Entry 9GCK (electron microscopy, 3.70 A resolution); this record covers chains A and B of the 6 polymer chains in the assembly.

== Chain A ==
Molecule: Transcription factor tau 138 kDa subunit
From: Saccharomyces cerevisiae
UniProtKB: P34111 (TFC3_YEAST); residues 1-1160 here = UniProt positions 1-1160
Sequence (1201 residues; each row starts with the number of its first residue):
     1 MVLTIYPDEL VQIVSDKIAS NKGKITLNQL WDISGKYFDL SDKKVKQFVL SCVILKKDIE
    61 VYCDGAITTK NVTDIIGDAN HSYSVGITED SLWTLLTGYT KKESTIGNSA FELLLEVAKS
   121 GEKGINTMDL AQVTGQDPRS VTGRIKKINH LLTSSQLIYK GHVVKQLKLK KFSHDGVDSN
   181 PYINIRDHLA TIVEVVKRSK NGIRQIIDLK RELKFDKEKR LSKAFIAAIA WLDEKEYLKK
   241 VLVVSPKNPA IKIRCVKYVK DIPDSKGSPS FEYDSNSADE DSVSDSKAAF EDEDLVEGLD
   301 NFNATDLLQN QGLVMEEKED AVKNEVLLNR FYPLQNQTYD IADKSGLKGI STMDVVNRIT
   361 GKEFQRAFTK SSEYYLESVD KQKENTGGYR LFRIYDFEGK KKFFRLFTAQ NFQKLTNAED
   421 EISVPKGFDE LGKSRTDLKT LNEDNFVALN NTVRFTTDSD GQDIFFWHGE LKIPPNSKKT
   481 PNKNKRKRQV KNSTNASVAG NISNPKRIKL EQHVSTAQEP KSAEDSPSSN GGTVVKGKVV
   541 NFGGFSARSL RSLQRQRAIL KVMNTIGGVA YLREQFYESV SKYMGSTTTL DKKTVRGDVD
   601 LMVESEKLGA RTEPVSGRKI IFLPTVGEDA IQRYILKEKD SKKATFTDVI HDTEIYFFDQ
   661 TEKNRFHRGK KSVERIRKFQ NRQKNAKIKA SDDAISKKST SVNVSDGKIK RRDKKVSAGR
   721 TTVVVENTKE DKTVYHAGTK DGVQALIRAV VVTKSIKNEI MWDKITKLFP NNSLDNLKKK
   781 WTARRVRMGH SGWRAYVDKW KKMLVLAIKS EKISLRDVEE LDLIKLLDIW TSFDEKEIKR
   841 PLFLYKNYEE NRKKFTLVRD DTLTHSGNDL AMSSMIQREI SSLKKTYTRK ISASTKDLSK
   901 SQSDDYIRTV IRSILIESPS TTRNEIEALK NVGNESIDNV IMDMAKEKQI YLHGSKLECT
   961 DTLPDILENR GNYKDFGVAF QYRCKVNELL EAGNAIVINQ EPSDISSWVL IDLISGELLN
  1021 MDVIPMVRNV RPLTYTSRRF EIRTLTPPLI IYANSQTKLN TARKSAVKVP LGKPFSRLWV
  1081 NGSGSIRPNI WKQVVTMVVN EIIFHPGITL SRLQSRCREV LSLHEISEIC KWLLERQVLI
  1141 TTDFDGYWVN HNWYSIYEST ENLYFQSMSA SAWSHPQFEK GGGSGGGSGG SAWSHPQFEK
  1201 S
Disordered / not traced: 1-731, 1161-1201
Sequence notes: expression tag (1161-1201)
Swiss-Prot annotation at these positions:
  - modified residue: Ser546 (Phosphoserine)
  - mutagenesis: Gly349 (G349E: In TSV115; thermosensitive. Level of TFIIIC and its affinity for tDNA reduced ...)

== Chain B ==
Molecule: Transcription factor tau 131 kDa subunit
From: Saccharomyces cerevisiae
UniProtKB: P33339 (TFC4_YEAST); residues 1-1025 here = UniProt positions 1-1025
Sequence (1029 residues; numbered 1 to 1029; the number before each row is that of its first residue):
     1 MAAGKLKKEQ QNQSAERESA DTGKVNDEDE EHLYGNIDDY KHLIQDEEYD DEDVPHDLQL
    61 SEDEYNSERD SSLLAEFSDY GEISEDDEED FMNAIREASN FKVKKKKKND KGKSYGRQRK
   121 ERVLDPEVAQ LLSQANEAFV RNDLQVAERL FNEVIKKDAR NFAAYETLGD IYQLQGRLND
   181 CCNSWFLAAH LNASDWEFWK IVAILSADLD HVRQAIYCFS RVISLNPMEW ESIYRRSMLY
   241 KKTGQLARAL DGFQRLYMYN PYDANILREL AILYVDYDRI EDSIELYMKV FNANVERREA
   301 ILAALENALD SSDEESAAEG EDADEKEPLE QDEDRQMFPD INWKKIDAKY KCIPFDWSSL
   361 NILAELFLKL AVSEVDGIKT IKKCARWIQR RESQTFWDHV PDDSEFDNRR FKNSTFDSLL
   421 AAEKEKSYNI PIDIRVRLGL LRLNTDNLVE ALNHFQCLYD ETFSDVADLY FEAATALTRA
   481 EKYKEAIDFF TPLLSLEEWR TTDVFKPLAR CYKEIESYET AKEFYELAIK SEPDDLDIRV
   541 SLAEVYYRLN DPETFKHMLV DVVEMRKHQV DETLHRISNE KSSNDTSDIS SKPLLEDSKF
   601 RTFRKKKRTP YDAERERIER ERRITAKVVD KYEKMKKFEL NSGLNEAKQA SIWINTVSEL
   661 VDIFSSVKNF FMKSRSRKFV GILRRTKKFN TELDFQIERL SKLAEGDSVF EGPLMEERVT
   721 LTSATELRGL SYEQWFELFM ELSLVIAKYQ SVEDGLSVVE TAQEVNVFFQ DPERVKMMKF
   781 VKLAIVLQMD DEEELAENLR GLLNQFQFNR KVLQVFMYSL CRGPSSLNIL SSTIQQKFFL
   841 RQLKAFDSCR YNTEVNGQAS ITNKEVYNPN KKSSPYLYYI YAVLLYSSRG FLSALQYLTR
   901 LEEDIPDDPM VNLLMGLSHI HRAMQRLTAQ RHFQIFHGLR YLYRYHKIRK SLYTDLEKQE
   961 ADYNLGRAFH LIGLVSIAIE YYNRVLENYD DGKLKKHAAY NSIIIYQQSG NVELADHLME
  1021 KYLSIRSGG
Disordered / not traced: 1-731, 1026-1029
Sequence notes: expression tag (1026-1029)
Swiss-Prot annotation at these positions:
  - modified residue: Ser311 (Phosphoserine)
  - natural variant: Ile280 (I280T: In strain: SK1), Met635 (M635V: In strain: SK1), Ile1025 (I1025V: In strain: SK1)
  - mutagenesis: Glu148 (E148K: In PCF1-17; increases RNA polymerase III gene transcription), Phe162 (F162L: In PCF1-12; increases RNA polymerase III gene transcription; F162S: In PCF1-139; increases RNA polymerase III gene transcription), Ala164 (A164V: In PCF1-19; increases RNA polymerase III gene transcription), Thr167 (T167I: In PCF1-2; increases RNA polymerase III gene transcription due to an increase in the recruitment of BRF1 to TFIIIC-DNA. No effect on affinity of TFIIIC for DNA), Tyr172 (Y172C: In PCF1-11; increases RNA polymerase III gene transcription), Ala188 (A188T: In PCF1-23; increases RNA polymerase III gene transcription), His190 (H190Y: In PCF1-1; affects the rate of recruitment of TFIIIB to the template. Increases the amount of transcriptionally active TFIIIB. Increases RNA polymerase III gene transcription ...), Asn192 (N192L: In PCF1-138; increases RNA polymerase III gene transcription), Trp199 (W199R: In PCF1-15; increases RNA polymerase III gene transcription), Leu469 (L469K: RNA polymerase III defective. Defect in the recruitment of BRF1 into TFIIIB-TFIIIC-DNA complexes and diminished direct interaction between TFC4 and BRF1 ...), Glu472 (E472K: RNA polymerase III defective), Val504 (V504K: RNA polymerase III defective), 3 further mutagenesis entries in UniProt

== Chain A / chain B interface ==
Pairs across the interface (122):
  Tyr887(A) - Gln1007(B)
  Thr888(A) - Val1012(B)
  Arg889(A) - Glu1013(B)  salt bridge
  Arg889(A) - Asp1016(B)  salt bridge
  Ile998(A) - Phe933(B)
  Asn999(A) - Phe933(B)
  Gln1000(A) - Gln930(B)
  Gln1000(A) - Phe933(B)
  Glu1001(A) - Gln930(B)  hydrogen bond (backbone-side chain)
  Glu1001(A) - Arg931(B)  hydrogen bond (side chain-backbone)
  Glu1001(A) - His932(B)  hydrogen bond (side chain-backbone)
  Glu1001(A) - Phe933(B)  hydrogen bond (side chain-backbone)
  Pro1002(A) - His932(B)
  Pro1002(A) - Phe933(B)
  Ser1003(A) - His932(B)
  Asp1004(A) - His932(B)  hydrogen bond (backbone-side chain)
  Ser1006(A) - Phe936(B)
  Ser1007(A) - His932(B)  hydrogen bond
  Ser1007(A) - Phe936(B)
  Leu1010(A) - Phe936(B)  hydrophobic
  Ile1011(A) - Ile935(B)  hydrophobic
  Ile1011(A) - Phe936(B)  hydrophobic
  Ile1011(A) - Leu939(B)  hydrophobic
  Ile1011(A) - Phe969(B)  hydrophobic
  Ile1011(A) - Leu974(B)  hydrophobic
  Ile1014(A) - Leu939(B)  hydrophobic
  Ile1014(A) - Tyr943(B)
  Ser1015(A) - Tyr943(B)
  Ser1015(A) - Phe969(B)
  Ser1015(A) - Ile977(B)
  Ser1015(A) - Tyr981(B)  hydrogen bond (backbone-side chain)
  Glu1017(A) - Tyr943(B)
  Glu1017(A) - His946(B)  salt bridge
  Glu1017(A) - Tyr981(B)  hydrogen bond
  Met1021(A) - Leu939(B)
  Met1021(A) - Arg940(B)  hydrogen bond (backbone-side chain)
  Val1023(A) - Arg940(B)
  Val1023(A) - Tyr941(B)
  Arg1028(A) - Gln896(B)
  Arg1028(A) - Thr899(B)
  Arg1028(A) - Glu903(B)  salt bridge
  Val1030(A) - Arg900(B)
  Pro1032(A) - Tyr851(B)  hydrophobic
  Leu1033(A) - Thr853(B)
  Leu1033(A) - Glu854(B)
  Leu1033(A) - Val855(B)  hydrophobic
  Thr1034(A) - Arg900(B)
  Tyr1035(A) - Leu840(B)  hydrophobic
  Tyr1035(A) - Leu843(B)  hydrophobic
  Tyr1035(A) - Lys844(B)
  Tyr1035(A) - Asp847(B)  hydrogen bond
  Tyr1035(A) - Val855(B)
  Tyr1035(A) - Tyr897(B)
  Thr1036(A) - Gln896(B)
  Ser1037(A) - Ser893(B)  hydrogen bond
  Ser1037(A) - Gln896(B)
  Arg1038(A) - Leu892(B)
  Phe1040(A) - Gln896(B)
  Arg1043(A) - Phe933(B)
  Leu1045(A) - Leu892(B)
  Leu1045(A) - Leu895(B)
  Leu1045(A) - Gln896(B)
  Leu1045(A) - Thr899(B)
  Leu1045(A) - His919(B)
  Thr1046(A) - Phe933(B)
  Thr1046(A) - Gln934(B)
  Thr1046(A) - His937(B)  hydrogen bond (backbone-side chain)
  Pro1047(A) - His937(B)
  Leu1049(A) - His937(B)
  Leu1049(A) - Arg940(B)
  Asn1054(A) - Lys947(B)  hydrogen bond
  Gln1056(A) - Lys947(B)
  Gln1056(A) - Ser951(B)
  Leu1059(A) - Arg984(B)
  Ile1102(A) - Ser976(B)  hydrogen bond (backbone-side chain)
  Ile1103(A) - Val975(B)  hydrogen bond (backbone-backbone)
  Ile1103(A) - Ser976(B)  hydrogen bond (backbone-backbone)
  Phe1104(A) - Gly973(B)
  Phe1104(A) - Gln1008(B)  hydrogen bond (backbone-side chain)
  His1105(A) - Gln1008(B)  hydrogen bond
  His1105(A) - Ser1009(B)  hydrogen bond (backbone-side chain)
  Pro1106(A) - Ser976(B)
  Pro1106(A) - Ile979(B)  hydrophobic
  Pro1106(A) - Ile1005(B)  hydrophobic
  Pro1106(A) - Tyr1006(B)
  Pro1106(A) - Ser1009(B)  hydrogen bond (backbone-side chain)
  Gly1107(A) - Tyr1006(B)
  Gly1107(A) - Ser1009(B)
  Gly1107(A) - Gly1010(B)
  Gly1107(A) - Asn1011(B)  hydrogen bond (backbone-backbone)
  Gly1107(A) - Leu1014(B)
  Ile1108(A) - Ser1009(B)
  Ile1108(A) - Gly1010(B)
  Ile1108(A) - Asn1011(B)  hydrogen bond (backbone-side chain)
  Thr1109(A) - Ser1009(B)
  Thr1109(A) - Gly1010(B)  hydrogen bond (side chain-backbone)
  Thr1109(A) - Asn1011(B)
  Thr1109(A) - Val1012(B)
  Arg1112(A) - Gln1007(B)  hydrogen bond (side chain-backbone)
  Arg1112(A) - Gln1008(B)
  Arg1112(A) - Ser1009(B)
  Arg1112(A) - Gly1010(B)
  Thr1142(A) - Tyr1006(B)
  Thr1142(A) - Leu1014(B)
  Asp1143(A) - Leu1014(B)
  Asp1143(A) - His1017(B)  salt bridge
  Phe1144(A) - Asn1011(B)  hydrogen bond (backbone-side chain)
  Phe1144(A) - Glu1013(B)
  Phe1144(A) - Leu1014(B)
  Phe1144(A) - His1017(B)
  Asp1145(A) - Asn1011(B)  hydrogen bond (backbone-side chain)
  Gly1146(A) - Asn1011(B)
  Gly1146(A) - Leu1014(B)
  Trp1148(A) - Ile979(B)  hydrophobic
  Trp1148(A) - Glu980(B)
  Trp1148(A) - Asn983(B)
  Val1149(A) - Ser976(B)  hydrogen bond (backbone-side chain)
  Asn1150(A) - Glu980(B)
  His1151(A) - Ile977(B)
  His1151(A) - Glu980(B)
  His1151(A) - Tyr981(B)
  Trp1153(A) - Ile977(B)
Also at the interface, not in a pair above, chain A (60 interface residues in all): Asp1012, Asn1020, Pro1048, Ser1055
Also at the interface, not in a pair above, chain B (60 interface residues in all): Asn856, Thr928, Ala929, Leu965, Lys1021

== Overview ==
Chain A and chain B each contribute 60 residues to their interface; the contacts include 27 hydrogen bonds and
5 salt bridges. Among the polar pairs are Arg889(A)-Glu1013(B), Arg889(A)-Asp1016(B) and Glu1017(A)-His946(B).
Here chain A is Transcription factor tau 138 kDa subunit and chain B is Transcription factor tau 131 kDa
subunit, both from Saccharomyces cerevisiae. Entry 9GCK (yeast TFIIIC TauA subcomplex bound to a tRNA gene)
was determined by electron microscopy (same publication as 9GC3).
